PDB entry 4C80 | X-ray diffraction, 1.50 A resolution | chain A

# Chain A
Molecule: Aldehyde oxidoreductase
Organism: Desulfovibrio gigas
Notes: EC 1.2.99.7
UniProtKB: Q46509 (MOP_DESGI); numbering as in UniProt (aligned over 1-907)
Sequence (907 residues; numbered 1 to 907; the number before each row is that of its first residue):
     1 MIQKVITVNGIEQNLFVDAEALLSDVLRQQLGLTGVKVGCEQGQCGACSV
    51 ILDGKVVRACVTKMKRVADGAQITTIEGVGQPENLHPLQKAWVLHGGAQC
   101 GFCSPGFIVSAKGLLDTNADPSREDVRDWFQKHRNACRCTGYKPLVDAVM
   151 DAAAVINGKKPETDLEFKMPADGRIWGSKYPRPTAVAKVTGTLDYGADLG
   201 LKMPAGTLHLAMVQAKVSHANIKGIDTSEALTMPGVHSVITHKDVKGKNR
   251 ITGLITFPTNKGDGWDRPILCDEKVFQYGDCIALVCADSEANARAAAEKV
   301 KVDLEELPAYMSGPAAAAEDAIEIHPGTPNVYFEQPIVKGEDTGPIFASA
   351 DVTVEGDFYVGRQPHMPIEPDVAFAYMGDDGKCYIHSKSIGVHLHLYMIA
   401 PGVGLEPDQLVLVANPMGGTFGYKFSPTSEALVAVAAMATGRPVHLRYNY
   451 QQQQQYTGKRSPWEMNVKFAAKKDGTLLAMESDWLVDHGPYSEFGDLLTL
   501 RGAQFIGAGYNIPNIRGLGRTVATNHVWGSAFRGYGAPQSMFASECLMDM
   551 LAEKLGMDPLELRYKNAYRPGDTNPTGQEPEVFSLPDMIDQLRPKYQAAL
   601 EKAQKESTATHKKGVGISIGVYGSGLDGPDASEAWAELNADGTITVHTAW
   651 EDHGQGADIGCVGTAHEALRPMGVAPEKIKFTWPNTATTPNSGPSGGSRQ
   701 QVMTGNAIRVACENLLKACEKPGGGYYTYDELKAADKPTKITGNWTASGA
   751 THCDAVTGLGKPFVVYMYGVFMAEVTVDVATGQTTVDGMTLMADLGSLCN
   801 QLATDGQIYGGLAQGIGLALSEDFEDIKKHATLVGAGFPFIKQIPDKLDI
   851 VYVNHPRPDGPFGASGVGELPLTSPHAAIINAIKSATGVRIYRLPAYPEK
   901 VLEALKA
Modified / non-standard residues: C271 (s-hydroxycysteine; CSO)
Metal / ion sites: Na+ near Q29 (its only coordinating residue here); 2Fe-2S cluster Fe site 1: C40, C45, C48, C60; 2Fe-2S cluster Fe site 2: C100, C103, C137, C139; Mg2+: D263, E899, E903
Residues lining bound ligands:
  - bicarbonate ion (BCT): R460, S461, L498, S530, A531, F532, Y535, G536, Q539
  - 2Fe-2S cluster (FES), molecule 1: K37, V38, G39, C40, E41, G43, Q44, C45, G46, A47, C48, R58, C60
  - 2Fe-2S cluster (FES), molecule 2: G97, Q99, C100, G101, F102, C103, C137, R138, C139, T140, I368
  - molybdenum cofactor (PCD; (molybdopterin-cytosine dinucleotide-S,S)-dioxo-aqua-molybdenum(V)): Q99, C100, C139, I390, G419, T420, F421, G422, F425, A531, F532, R533, G534, W650, H653, G654, Q655, G656, A657, I659, G660, S695, G696, G697, S698, R699, Q700, Q701, L795, S797, L798, C799, N800, A803, T804, Q807, A864, S865, G866, V867, G868, E869
  - hydrogen peroxide (PEO): F425, A531, G696, G697, E869
UniProt features mapped onto this chain:
  - binding site ([2Fe-2S] cluster): C40, C45, C48, C60, C100, C103, C137, C139
  - binding site (Mo-molybdopterin cytosine dinucleotide): H653, E869

# In short
Ligands of chain A: 2Fe-2S cluster, bicarbonate ion, molybdenum cofactor and hydrogen peroxide. C40, C45, C48
and C60 form the 2Fe-2S cluster Fe site 1. UniProt lists 8 [2Fe-2S] cluster-binding residues and
Mo-molybdopterin cytosine dinucleotide-binding residues H653 and E869.
Chain A is Aldehyde oxidoreductase (Desulfovibrio gigas); the structure, Aldehyde Oxidoreductase from
Desulfovibrio gigas (MOP), soaked with hydrogen peroxide, was determined by X-ray diffraction together with
4C7Y and 4C7Z from the same study.
